PDB entry 7XSD | electron microscopy, 3.30 A resolution | chains 5 and H of the 32 polymer chains in the assembly

[Chain 5]
Protein: RuBisCO chaperone RbcX
Source organism: Nostoc sp. (strain PCC 7120 / SAG 25.82 / UTEX 2576)
UniProt: O86418 (RBCX_NOSS1); numbering as in UniProt (aligned over 1-132)
Amino-acid sequence (132 residues; numbered 1 to 132; the number before each row is that of its first residue):
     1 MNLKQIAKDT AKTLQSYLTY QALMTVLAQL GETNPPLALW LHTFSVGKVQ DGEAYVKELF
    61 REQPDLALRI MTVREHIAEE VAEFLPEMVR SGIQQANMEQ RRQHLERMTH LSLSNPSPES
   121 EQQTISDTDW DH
Disordered / not traced: 1, 103-132

[Chain H]
Protein: Ribulose bisphosphate carboxylase large chain
Source organism: Nostoc sp. (strain PCC 7120 / SAG 25.82 / UTEX 2576)
Notes: EC 4.1.1.39
UniProt: P00879 (RBL_NOSS1); residue numbers follow UniProt; this construct covers 1-476
Amino-acid sequence (476 residues; each row starts with the number of its first residue):
     1 MSYAQTKTQT KSGYKAGVQD YRLTYYTPDY TPKDTDILAA FRVTPQPGVP FEEAAAAVAA
    61 ESSTGTWTTV WTDLLTDLDR YKGRCYDIEP VPGEDNQFIA YIAYPLDLFE EGSITNVLTS
   121 IVGNVFGFKA LRALRLEDIR FPVAYIKTFQ GPPHGIQVER DKLNKYGRPL LGCTIKPKLG
   181 LSAKNYGRAV YECLRGGLDF TKDDENINSA PFQRWRDRFL FVADAITKAQ AETGEIKGHY
   241 LNVTAPTCEE MLKRAEYAKE LKQPIIMHDY LTAGFTANTT LARWCRDNGV LLHIHRAMHA
   301 VIDRQKNHGI HFRVLAKALR LSGGDHIHTG TVVGKLEGER GITMGFVDLL RENYVEQDKS
   361 RGIYFTQDWA SLPGVMAVAS GGIHVWHMPA LVEIFGDDSV LQFGGGTLGH PWGNAPGATA
   421 NRVALEACVQ ARNEGRNLAR EGNDVIREAA KWSPELAVAC ELWKEIKFEF EAMDTV
Disordered / not traced: 1-22, 65-79, 176-181, 296-306, 330-340, 403-414, 472-476
UniProt features mapped onto this chain:
  - active site (Proton acceptor): K176, H295
  - binding site (substrate): N124, T174, K178, R296, H328, S380
  - binding site (Mg(2+)): K202, D204, E205
  - site: K335 (Transition state stabilizer)
  - modified residue: K202 (N6-carboxylysine)

[How chain 5 and chain H interact]
Contacting residue pairs (13):
  Q29(5) - Q46(H)
  Q29(5) - V49(H)
  Q29(5) - K129(H)  hydrogen bond (side chain-backbone)
  Q29(5) - A130(H)
  E32(5) - E61(H)
  E32(5) - F128(H)
  T33(5) - A57(H)
  T33(5) - A130(H)
  R69(5) - P47(H)
  R69(5) - G48(H)
  R69(5) - V49(H)
  T72(5) - G48(H)
  H76(5) - P47(H)
Other interface residues (no listed pair), chain 5 (7 interface residues in all): V73

[In short]
Chain 5 and chain H form an interface of 7 and 9 residues respectively, with 1 hydrogen bond. The
hydrogen-bonded pair is Q29(5)-K129(H). UniProt lists active-site residues K176(H) and H295(H), 6
substrate-binding residues and 3 Mg2+-binding residues on chain H.
Chain 5 is RuBisCO chaperone RbcX and chain H is Ribulose bisphosphate carboxylase large chain, both from
Nostoc sp. (strain PCC 7120 / SAG 25.82 / UTEX 2576); the structure, Cryo-EM structure of RuBisCO assembly
intermediate RbcL8Raf18RbcX16, was determined by electron microscopy.
